7M2X - chains C and D of the 5 polymer chains in the assembly; structure by electron microscopy, 3.60 A resolution.

# Chain C
Name: Spindle pole body component SPC97
From: Saccharomyces cerevisiae (strain ATCC 204508 / S288c)
UniProtKB: P38863 (SPC97_YEAST); residues 1-823 here = UniProt positions 1-823
Amino-acid sequence (823 residues; each row starts with the number of its first residue):
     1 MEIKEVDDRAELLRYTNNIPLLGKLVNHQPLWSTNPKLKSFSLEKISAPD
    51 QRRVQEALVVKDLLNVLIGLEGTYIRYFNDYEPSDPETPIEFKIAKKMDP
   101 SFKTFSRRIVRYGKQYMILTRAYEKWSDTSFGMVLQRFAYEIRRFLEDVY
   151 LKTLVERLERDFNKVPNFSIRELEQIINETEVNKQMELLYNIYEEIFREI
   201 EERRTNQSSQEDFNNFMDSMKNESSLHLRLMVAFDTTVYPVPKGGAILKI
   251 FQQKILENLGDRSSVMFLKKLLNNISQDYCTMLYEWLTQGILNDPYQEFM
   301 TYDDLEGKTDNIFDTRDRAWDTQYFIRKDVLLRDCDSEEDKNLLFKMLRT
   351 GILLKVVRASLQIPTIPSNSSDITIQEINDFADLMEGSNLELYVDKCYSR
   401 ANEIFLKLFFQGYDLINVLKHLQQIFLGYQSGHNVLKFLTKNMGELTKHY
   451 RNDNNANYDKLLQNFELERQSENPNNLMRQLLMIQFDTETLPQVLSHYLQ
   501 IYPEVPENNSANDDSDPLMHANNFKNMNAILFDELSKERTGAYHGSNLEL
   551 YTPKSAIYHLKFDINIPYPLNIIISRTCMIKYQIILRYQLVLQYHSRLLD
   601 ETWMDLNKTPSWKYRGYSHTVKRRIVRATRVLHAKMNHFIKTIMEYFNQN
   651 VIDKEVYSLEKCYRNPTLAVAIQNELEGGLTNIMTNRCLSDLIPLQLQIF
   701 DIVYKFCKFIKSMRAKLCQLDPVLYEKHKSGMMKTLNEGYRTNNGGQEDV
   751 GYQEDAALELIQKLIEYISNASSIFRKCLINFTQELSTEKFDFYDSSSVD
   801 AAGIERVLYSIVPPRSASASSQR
Disordered / not traced: 210-226, 307-317, 504-555, 727-750, 792-800, 815-823

# Chain D
Name: Spindle pole body component SPC98
From: Saccharomyces cerevisiae (strain ATCC 204508 / S288c)
UniProtKB: P53540 (SPC98_YEAST); numbering as in UniProt (aligned over 1-846)
Amino-acid sequence (846 residues; numbered 1 to 846; the number before each row is that of its first residue):
     1 MELEPTLFGIIEALAPQLLSQSHLQTFVSDVVNLLRSSTKSATQLGPLID
    51 FYKLQSLDSPETTIMWHKIEKFLDALFGIQNTDDMVKYLSVFQSLLPSNY
   101 RAKIVQKSSGLNMENLANHEHLLSPVRAPSIYTEASFENMDRFSERRSMV
   151 SSPNRYVPSSTYSSVTLRQLSNPYYVNTIPEEDILKYVSYTLLATTSALF
   201 PFDHEQIQIPSKIPNFESGLLHLIFEAGLLYQSLGYKVEKFRMLNISPMK
   251 KALIIEISEELQNYTAFVNNLVSSGTVVSLKSLYREIYENIIRLRIYCRF
   301 TEHLEELSGDTFLIELNIFKSHGDLTIRKIATNLFNSMISLYYEYLMNWL
   351 TKGLLRATYGEFFIAENTDTNGTDDDFIYHIPIEFNQERVPAFIPKELAY
   401 KIFMIGKSYIFLEKYCKEVQWTNEFSKKYHVLYQSNSYRGISTNFFEIIN
   451 DQYSEIVNHTNQILNQKFHYRDVVFALKNILLMGKSDFMDALIEKANDIL
   501 ATPSDSLPNYKLTRVLQEAVQLSSLRHLMNSPRNSSVINGLDARVLDLGH
   551 GSVGWDVFTLDYILYPPLSLVLNVNRPFGRKEYLRIFNFLWRFKKNNYFY
   601 QKEMLKSNDIIRSFKKIRGYNPLIRDIINKLSRISILRTQFQQFNSKMES
   651 YYLNCIIEENFKEMTRKLQRTENKSQNQFDLIRLNNGTIELNGILTPKAE
   701 VLTKSSSSKPQKHAIEKTLNIDELESVHNTFLTNILSHKLFATNTSEISV
   751 GDYSGQPYPTSLVLLLNSVYEFVKVYCNLNDIGYEIFIKMNLNDHEASNG
   801 LLGKFNTNLKEIVSQYKNFKDRLYIFRADLKNDGDEELFLLSKSLR
Disordered / not traced: 1-162, 704-714

# Chain C / chain D interface
Contacting residue pairs (169):
  Met1(C) with Tyr174(D), hydrogen bond (backbone-backbone); Tyr175(D), hydrophobic; Asn177(D), hydrogen bond (backbone-side chain)
  Ile3(C) with Asn177(D); Ser211(D); Lys212(D)
  Lys4(C) with Ser211(D)
  Glu5(C) with Ser211(D), hydrogen bond
  Asp7(C) with Gln208(D), hydrogen bond
  Asp8(C) with Ile207(D); Gln208(D), hydrogen bond (backbone-side chain); Ile209(D), hydrogen bond (backbone-backbone); Ser218(D), hydrogen bond; His222(D), salt bridge
  Arg9(C) with Asp203(D), salt bridge; Gln206(D), hydrogen bond; Ile207(D); Gln208(D), hydrogen bond
  Ala10(C) with Glu205(D); Gln206(D); Ile207(D), hydrogen bond (backbone-backbone); His222(D)
  Glu11(C) with Glu205(D); Gln206(D), hydrogen bond; Leu229(D)
  Leu12(C) with Leu229(D), hydrophobic; Leu230(D), hydrophobic
  Thr16(C) with Arg299(D), hydrogen bond (backbone-side chain); Glu302(D), hydrogen bond
  Ile19(C) with Arg299(D), hydrogen bond (backbone-side chain)
  Pro20(C) with Arg299(D), hydrogen bond (backbone-side chain)
  Leu21(C) with Arg299(D); Phe319(D), hydrophobic; Ile327(D), hydrophobic
  Leu22(C) with Arg295(D), hydrogen bond (backbone-side chain); Ile296(D), hydrophobic; Asp324(D)
  Gly23(C) with Arg295(D)
  Lys24(C) with Arg295(D)
  Leu25(C) with Glu226(D), hydrogen bond (backbone-side chain); Leu230(D), hydrophobic
  Val26(C) with His222(D); Glu226(D)
  Asn27(C) with His222(D), hydrogen bond
  Gln29(C) with Gly219(D); His222(D)
  Trp32(C) with Asn215(D)
  Pro36(C) with Asn215(D)
  Lys37(C) with Ile209(D); Pro210(D), hydrogen bond (side chain-backbone); Ser211(D); Ile213(D), hydrogen bond (side chain-backbone); Pro214(D); Asn215(D), hydrogen bond (backbone-side chain)
  Leu38(C) with Pro214(D), hydrophobic
  Phe41(C) with Tyr174(D), hydrophobic
  Ile46(C) with Tyr174(D)
  Arg53(C) with Ser163(D); Val165(D), hydrogen bond (side chain-backbone); Leu167(D); Leu170(D)
  Val54(C) with Leu170(D); Tyr174(D), hydrophobic
  Ala57(C) with Leu167(D); Leu170(D), hydrophobic; Ser171(D)
  Leu58(C) with Ser171(D); Tyr174(D), hydrophobic; Tyr175(D), hydrophobic
  Val60(C) with Leu167(D), hydrophobic
  Lys61(C) with Tyr175(D); Phe216(D); Glu217(D), salt bridge
  Asp62(C) with Phe216(D)
  Asn65(C) with Phe216(D), hydrogen bond (side chain-backbone); Lys281(D), hydrogen bond
  Ile68(C) with Lys281(D)
  Leu70(C) with Phe216(D); Gly219(D); Leu220(D)
  Gly72(C) with Phe216(D)
  Thr73(C) with Phe216(D)
  Tyr123(C) with Tyr288(D), hydrogen bond
  Ser127(C) with His322(D), hydrogen bond (backbone-side chain)
  Thr129(C) with Phe319(D)
  Met133(C) with Gly323(D)
  Gln136(C) with His322(D), hydrogen bond; Gly323(D), hydrogen bond (side chain-backbone)
  Arg137(C) with Gly323(D); Leu325(D)
  Tyr140(C) with Asp324(D); Leu325(D), hydrophobic
  Arg143(C) with Tyr288(D); Glu289(D), salt bridge; Ile292(D); Asp324(D), salt bridge; Thr326(D)
  Glu147(C) with Arg285(D), hydrogen bond (backbone-side chain); Tyr288(D); Glu289(D)
  Leu151(C) with Arg285(D)
  Lys152(C) with Arg285(D)
  Val155(C) with Lys281(D); Ser282(D)
  Glu159(C) with Ser279(D), hydrogen bond; Lys281(D)
  Phe162(C) with Thr166(D); Leu167(D), hydrogen bond (backbone-backbone); Arg168(D), hydrogen bond (backbone-backbone)
  Asn163(C) with Thr166(D), hydrogen bond (backbone-side chain); Arg168(D)
  Lys164(C) with Thr166(D)
  Val165(C) with Thr166(D)
  Pro166(C) with Ser163(D); Val165(D); Thr166(D)
  Asn167(C) with Ser163(D), hydrogen bond (side chain-backbone)
  Phe168(C) with Leu167(D)
  Asp278(C) with Arg328(D), salt bridge
  Pro295(C) with Ser321(D)
  Tyr296(C) with Ile318(D), hydrogen bond (side chain-backbone); Ser321(D), hydrogen bond; His322(D), hydrogen bond (side chain-backbone)
  Arg318(C) with Ile682(D); Glu690(D), salt bridge; Asn692(D), hydrogen bond; Gly693(D)
  Trp320(C) with Ile694(D)
  Ala359(C) with Ile694(D)
  Ser360(C) with Ile694(D); Pro697(D)
  Pro364(C) with Thr443(D)
  Ile404(C) with Leu702(D)
  Lys407(C) with Leu702(D)
  Leu408(C) with Leu702(D), hydrophobic
  Gln411(C) with Lys698(D); Glu700(D)
  Gly412(C) with Pro697(D); Lys698(D), hydrogen bond (backbone-backbone); Glu700(D)
  Tyr413(C) with Leu695(D), hydrogen bond (side chain-backbone); Thr696(D); Pro697(D)
  Asp414(C) with Lys698(D), salt bridge
  Ala456(C) with Glu836(D)
  Arg469(C) with Ile689(D)
  Pro474(C) with Asn677(D); Gln678(D); Phe679(D)
  Asn475(C) with Gln678(D), hydrogen bond; Phe679(D)
  Leu477(C) with Phe679(D), hydrophobic; Leu695(D), hydrophobic
  Gln480(C) with Asn677(D), hydrogen bond; Leu681(D)
  Leu481(C) with Leu681(D), hydrophobic; Ile689(D)
  Met483(C) with Gly687(D); Thr688(D)
  Gln485(C) with Asn686(D), hydrogen bond (side chain-backbone)
  Asn565(C) with Thr688(D); Ile689(D); Glu690(D)
  Pro567(C) with Leu691(D), hydrophobic
  Tyr568(C) with Ile694(D), hydrophobic; Leu695(D), hydrogen bond (backbone-backbone)
  Pro569(C) with Ile694(D); Leu695(D)
  Leu570(C) with Leu695(D), hydrophobic
Other interface residues (no listed pair), chain C (99 interface residues in all): Glu2, His28, Pro30, Leu64, Glu71, Glu124, Arg144, Asp148, Leu154, Ser169, Leu361
Other interface residues (no listed pair), chain D (81 interface residues in all): Ser164, Thr178, Leu223, Ser233, Cys298, Phe300, Gln676

# Overview
Chain C and chain D form an interface of 99 and 81 residues respectively, with 44 hydrogen bonds and 8 salt
bridges. Polar contacts include Asp8(C)-His222(D), Arg9(C)-Asp203(D) and Lys61(C)-Glu217(D).
Here chain C is Spindle pole body component SPC97 and chain D is Spindle pole body component SPC98, both from
Saccharomyces cerevisiae (strain ATCC 204508 / S288c). Entry 7M2X (Open conformation of the Yeast wild-type
gamma-TuRC) was determined by electron microscopy together with 7M2W, 7M2Y, 7M2Z and 7M3P from the same study.
